Entry 3CNL (X-ray diffraction, 2.00 A resolution); this record covers chain A.

[Chain A]
Protein: Putative uncharacterized protein
Organism: Thermotoga maritima
UniProt: Q9WZM6 (Q9WZM6_THEMA); residue numbers follow UniProt; this construct covers 1-262
Chain sequence (262 residues; row label = number of the first residue in the row):
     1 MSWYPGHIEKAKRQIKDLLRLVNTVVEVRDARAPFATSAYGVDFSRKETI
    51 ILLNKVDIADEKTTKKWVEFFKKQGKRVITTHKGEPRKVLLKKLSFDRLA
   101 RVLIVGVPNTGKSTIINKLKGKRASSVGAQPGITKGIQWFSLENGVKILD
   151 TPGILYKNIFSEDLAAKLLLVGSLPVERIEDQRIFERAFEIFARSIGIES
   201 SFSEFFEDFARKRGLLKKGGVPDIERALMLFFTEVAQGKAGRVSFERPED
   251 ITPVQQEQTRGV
Not modelled in the structure: 1-8, 125-134, 252-262
Swiss-Prot annotation at these positions:
  - binding site (GTP): Asn54 to Asp57, Asn109 to Thr114, Gly153
Small-molecule neighbours: GMP-PNP (GNP; phosphoaminophosphonic acid-guanylate ester): Asn54, Lys55, Asp57, Ile58, His82, Lys83, Val107, Pro108, Asn109, Thr110, Gly111, Lys112, Ser113, Thr114, Ile154

[Overview]
Chain A binds GMP-PNP. UniProt lists 11 GTP-binding residues.
Chain A is Putative uncharacterized protein (Thermotoga maritima); the structure, Crystal structure of
GNP-bound YlqF from T. maritima, was determined by X-ray diffraction (same publication as 3CNN and 3CNO).
